Entry 5A6Q (X-ray diffraction, 1.70 A resolution); this record covers chains C and D of the 4 polymer chains in the assembly.

== Chain C (and D) ==
Name: Fucose-binding lectin pa-iil
Source organism: Pseudomonas aeruginosa
Notes: chain D of this document is another copy of the same molecule, construct and numbering; everything in this record applies to it too
UniProt: U8MRX2 (U8MRX2_PSEAI); residues 1-114 here correspond to UniProt positions 2-115 (UniProt number = residue number + 1)
Sequence (114 residues; numbered 1 to 114; the number before each row is that of its first residue):
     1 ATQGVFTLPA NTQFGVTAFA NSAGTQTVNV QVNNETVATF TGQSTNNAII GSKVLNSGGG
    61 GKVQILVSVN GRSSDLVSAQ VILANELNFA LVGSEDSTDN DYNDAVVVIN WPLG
Ion coordination: Ca2+ site 1: Asn21, Asp101, Asn103, Asp104 (together with glycerol) (shared with Gly114(D) of chain D); Ca2+ site 2: Glu95, Asp99, Asp101, Asp104 (together with glycerol); Ca2+ site 3: Gly114 (together with glycerol) (shared with Asn21(D), Asp101(D), Asn103(D), Asp104(D) of chain D)

== How chain C and chain D interact ==
Residue-residue contacts - 53 pairs, chain C then chain D:
  Gly15(C) - Asn47(D)
  Thr17(C) - Phe19(D)
  Phe19(C) - Thr17(D)
  Asn21(C) - Leu113(D)
  Asn21(C) - Gly114(D)  hydrogen bond (side chain-backbone)
  Thr45(C) - Gly114(D)
  Asn46(C) - Val54(D)
  Asn46(C) - Leu113(D)
  Asn47(C) - Gly15(D)
  Asn47(C) - Asn110(D)  hydrogen bond
  Asn47(C) - Leu113(D)
  Ile49(C) - Ile49(D)  hydrophobic
  Ile49(C) - Ser52(D)
  Ser52(C) - Ile49(D)
  Val54(C) - Asn46(D)
  Val77(C) - Leu83(D)  hydrophobic
  Val77(C) - Ala84(D)
  Ser78(C) - Leu83(D)
  Ala79(C) - Leu83(D)  hydrophobic
  Val81(C) - Leu91(D)  hydrophobic
  Leu83(C) - Val77(D)  hydrophobic
  Leu83(C) - Ser78(D)
  Leu83(C) - Ala79(D)  hydrophobic
  Ala84(C) - Tyr102(D)  hydrophobic
  Glu86(C) - Asn100(D)
  Glu86(C) - Asp101(D)
  Leu87(C) - Gly93(D)
  Leu87(C) - Asp101(D)
  Leu87(C) - Tyr102(D)
  Phe89(C) - Leu91(D)  hydrophobic
  Phe89(C) - Val106(D)  hydrophobic
  Leu91(C) - Val81(D)  hydrophobic
  Leu91(C) - Phe89(D)  hydrophobic
  Gly93(C) - Leu87(D)
  Asn100(C) - Glu86(D)
  Asp101(C) - Glu86(D)
  Asp101(C) - Leu87(D)
  Asp101(C) - Gly114(D)
  Tyr102(C) - Ala84(D)  hydrophobic
  Tyr102(C) - Leu87(D)
  Asn103(C) - Pro112(D)  hydrogen bond (side chain-backbone)
  Asn103(C) - Leu113(D)
  Asn103(C) - Gly114(D)  hydrogen bond (side chain-backbone)
  Val106(C) - Phe89(D)  hydrophobic
  Asn110(C) - Asn47(D)  hydrogen bond
  Pro112(C) - Asn103(D)  hydrogen bond (backbone-side chain)
  Leu113(C) - Asn21(D)
  Leu113(C) - Asn47(D)
  Leu113(C) - Asn103(D)
  Gly114(C) - Asn21(D)  hydrogen bond (backbone-side chain)
  Gly114(C) - Thr45(D)
  Gly114(C) - Asp101(D)
  Gly114(C) - Asn103(D)  hydrogen bond (backbone-side chain)
Also at the interface, not in a pair above, chain C (34 interface residues in all): Ser22, Val92, Asp99, Val108
Also at the interface, not in a pair above, chain D (33 interface residues in all): Ser22, Val92, Val108

== Overview ==
34 residues of chain C and 33 residues of chain D are in contact, with 8 hydrogen bonds. Among the polar pairs
are Asn21(C)-Gly114(D), Asn47(C)-Asn110(D) and Asn103(C)-Pro112(D). Asn21(C), Asp101(C), Asn103(C) and
Asp104(C) form the Ca2+ site 1.
Both chains are Fucose-binding lectin pa-iil (Pseudomonas aeruginosa). Entry 5A6Q (Native structure of the
LecB lectin from Pseudomonas aeruginosa strain PA14) was determined by X-ray diffraction (same publication as
5A6X, 5A6Y and 5A6Z).
